PDB entry 9NHM | electron microscopy, 4.00 A resolution | chains E and F of the 8 polymer chains in the assembly

[Chain E]
Molecule: BG505-CH505 Envelope glycoprotein gp120
Organism: Human immunodeficiency virus 1
Sequence (504 residues; row label = number of the first residue in the row; note: 15 numbers in that range are skipped by the numbering (no residue carries them; nothing is unmodelled there); numbers below 1 keep their minus sign (Met-4 is residue -4)):
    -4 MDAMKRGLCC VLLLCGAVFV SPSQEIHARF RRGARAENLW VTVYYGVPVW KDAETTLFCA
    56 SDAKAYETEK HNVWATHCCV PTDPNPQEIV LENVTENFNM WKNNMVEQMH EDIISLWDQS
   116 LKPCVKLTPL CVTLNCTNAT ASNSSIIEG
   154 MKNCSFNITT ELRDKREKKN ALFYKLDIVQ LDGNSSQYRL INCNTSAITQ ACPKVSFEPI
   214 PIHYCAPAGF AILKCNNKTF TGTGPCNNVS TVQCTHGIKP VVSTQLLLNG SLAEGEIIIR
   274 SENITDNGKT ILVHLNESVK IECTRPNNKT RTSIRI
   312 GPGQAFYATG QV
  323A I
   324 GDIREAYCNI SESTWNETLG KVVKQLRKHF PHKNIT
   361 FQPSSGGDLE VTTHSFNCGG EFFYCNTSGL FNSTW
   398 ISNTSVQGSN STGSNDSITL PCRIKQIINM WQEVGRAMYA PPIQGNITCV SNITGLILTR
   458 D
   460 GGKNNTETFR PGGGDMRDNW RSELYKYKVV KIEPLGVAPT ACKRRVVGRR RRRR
Disordered / not traced: -4 to 33, 57-65, 398-412, 460-463, 507-513
Cystine bridges: Cys54-Cys73, Cys119-Cys205, Cys126-Cys196, Cys131-Cys157, Cys218-Cys247, Cys228-Cys239, Cys296-Cys331, Cys378-Cys446, Cys385-Cys419
Covalently attached groups: N-acetylglucosamine (NAG) linked to Asn88, Asn130, Asn133, Asn156, Asn160, Asn197, Asn230, Asn241, Asn262, Asn289, Asn301, Asn332, Asn357, Asn386, Asn443, Asn449

[Chain F]
Molecule: BG505-CH505 Transmembrane protein gp41
Organism: Human immunodeficiency virus 1
Sequence (153 residues; numbered 512 to 664; the number before each row is that of its first residue):
   512 AVGIGAVFLG FLGAAGSTMG AASMTLTVQA RNLLSGIVQQ QSNLLRAPEC QQHLLKDTHW
   572 GIKQLQARVL AVEHYLRDQQ LLGIWGCSGK LICTTNVPWN STWSNKTLSE IWDNMTWLQW
   632 DKEISNYTQI IYGLLEESQN QQEKNETDNL TCD
Disordered / not traced: 512-519, 548-567
Cystine bridges: Cys598-Cys604

[Chain E / chain F interface]
Pairs across the interface - 96 pairs, chain E then chain F:
  Leu34(E) with Pro609(F); Trp610(F), hydrogen bond (backbone-backbone); Leu619(F), hydrophobic
  Trp35(E) with Asn607(F); Val608(F); Pro609(F), hydrophobic; Trp610(F)
  Val36(E) with Thr605(F); Thr606(F), hydrogen bond (backbone-backbone); Val608(F), hydrogen bond (backbone-backbone); Pro609(F); Trp610(F), hydrophobic; Trp614(F), hydrophobic
  Thr37(E) with Ile603(F); Cys604(F); Thr605(F)
  Val38(E) with Trp596(F), hydrophobic; Cys598(F), hydrophobic; Leu602(F); Ile603(F); Cys604(F), hydrogen bond (backbone-backbone); Leu646(F), hydrophobic
  Tyr39(E) with Leu602(F); Ile603(F), hydrophobic; Trp623(F); Trp628(F), hydrophobic
  Tyr40(E) with Leu537(F); Ala541(F), hydrophobic; Leu544(F); Tyr586(F); Gln590(F); Leu602(F), hydrogen bond (backbone-backbone)
  Gly41(E) with Leu537(F); Gln540(F)
  Val42(E) with Leu537(F); Trp628(F), hydrophobic
  Pro43(E) with Leu523(F); Ala526(F); Gln540(F)
  Val44(E) with Trp628(F); Leu629(F), hydrophobic
  Trp45(E) with Leu523(F), hydrophobic; Ala526(F), hydrophobic; Leu629(F), hydrophobic
  Lys46(E) with Asp632(F), salt bridge
  Phe53(E) with Gln575(F)
  His72(E) with Trp571(F)
  Cys74(E) with Trp571(F), hydrophobic
  Ile84(E) with Leu520(F); Gly521(F); Gly524(F)
  Leu86(E) with Leu523(F); Gly524(F)
  Glu87(E) with Gly527(F)
  Asn88(E) with Gly527(F)
  Val89(E) with Gly527(F)
  Asp107(E) with Lys574(F), salt bridge
  Ala221(E) with Leu544(F); Leu545(F); Ser546(F)
  Ala224(E) with Phe522(F), hydrophobic
  Thr244(E) with Phe522(F); Leu523(F)
  Ile491(E) with Phe522(F), hydrophobic; Leu523(F), hydrophobic; Gln540(F); Leu544(F), hydrophobic
  Pro493(E) with Leu544(F), hydrophobic
  Leu494(E) with Asp589(F); Leu592(F), hydrophobic; Leu593(F), hydrophobic; Tyr643(F)
  Val496(E) with Trp631(F), hydrogen bond (backbone-side chain); Ile635(F); Ile642(F), hydrophobic
  Ala497(E) with Met530(F), hydrophobic; Trp623(F), hydrophobic; Trp631(F)
  Pro498(E) with Trp610(F), hydrophobic; Leu619(F); Ile622(F), hydrophobic; Trp623(F), hydrogen bond (backbone-side chain); Trp631(F)
  Thr499(E) with Leu619(F)
  Ala500(E) with Leu619(F)
  Cys501(E) with Thr605(F)
  Lys502(E) with Thr605(F); Asn607(F), hydrogen bond
  Arg503(E) with Trp596(F), hydrogen bond (side chain-backbone); Gly597(F); Cys604(F); Thr605(F), hydrogen bond (side chain-backbone); Thr606(F), hydrogen bond (backbone-backbone); Asn607(F); Gln650(F), hydrogen bond; Gln653(F), hydrogen bond
Also at the interface, not in a pair above, chain E (41 interface residues in all): Thr51, Gly222, Phe223, Leu226, Gly495
Also at the interface, not in a pair above, chain F (54 interface residues in all): Ala525, Thr536, Asn543, Asp568, Ala582, Lys617

[In short]
41 residues of chain E and 54 residues of chain F are in contact; the contacts include 13 hydrogen bonds and 2
salt bridges. Among the polar pairs are Lys46(E)-Asp632(F), Asp107(E)-Lys574(F) and Val496(E)-Trp631(F).
Here chain E is BG505-CH505 Envelope glycoprotein gp120 and chain F is BG505-CH505 Transmembrane protein gp41,
both from Human immunodeficiency virus 1. Entry 9NHM (BG505-CH505 Env glycoprotein in complex with NHP pAb
V1V2V3-1 isolated from animal RUu18 at week 14) was determined by electron microscopy together with 9NHH,
9NHI, 9NHJ, 9NHK, 9NHL, 9NHN, 9NHO and 9NI9 from the same study.
